Entry 7VBC (electron microscopy, 3.01 A resolution); this record covers chains B and R of the 16 polymer chains in the assembly.

Chain B:
Molecule: DNA-directed RNA polymerase I subunit RPA2
Organism: Homo sapiens
Notes: EC 2.7.7.6
Reference sequence: Q9H9Y6 (RPA2_HUMAN); numbering as in UniProt (aligned over 1-1135)
Chain sequence (1135 residues; row label = number of the first residue in the row):
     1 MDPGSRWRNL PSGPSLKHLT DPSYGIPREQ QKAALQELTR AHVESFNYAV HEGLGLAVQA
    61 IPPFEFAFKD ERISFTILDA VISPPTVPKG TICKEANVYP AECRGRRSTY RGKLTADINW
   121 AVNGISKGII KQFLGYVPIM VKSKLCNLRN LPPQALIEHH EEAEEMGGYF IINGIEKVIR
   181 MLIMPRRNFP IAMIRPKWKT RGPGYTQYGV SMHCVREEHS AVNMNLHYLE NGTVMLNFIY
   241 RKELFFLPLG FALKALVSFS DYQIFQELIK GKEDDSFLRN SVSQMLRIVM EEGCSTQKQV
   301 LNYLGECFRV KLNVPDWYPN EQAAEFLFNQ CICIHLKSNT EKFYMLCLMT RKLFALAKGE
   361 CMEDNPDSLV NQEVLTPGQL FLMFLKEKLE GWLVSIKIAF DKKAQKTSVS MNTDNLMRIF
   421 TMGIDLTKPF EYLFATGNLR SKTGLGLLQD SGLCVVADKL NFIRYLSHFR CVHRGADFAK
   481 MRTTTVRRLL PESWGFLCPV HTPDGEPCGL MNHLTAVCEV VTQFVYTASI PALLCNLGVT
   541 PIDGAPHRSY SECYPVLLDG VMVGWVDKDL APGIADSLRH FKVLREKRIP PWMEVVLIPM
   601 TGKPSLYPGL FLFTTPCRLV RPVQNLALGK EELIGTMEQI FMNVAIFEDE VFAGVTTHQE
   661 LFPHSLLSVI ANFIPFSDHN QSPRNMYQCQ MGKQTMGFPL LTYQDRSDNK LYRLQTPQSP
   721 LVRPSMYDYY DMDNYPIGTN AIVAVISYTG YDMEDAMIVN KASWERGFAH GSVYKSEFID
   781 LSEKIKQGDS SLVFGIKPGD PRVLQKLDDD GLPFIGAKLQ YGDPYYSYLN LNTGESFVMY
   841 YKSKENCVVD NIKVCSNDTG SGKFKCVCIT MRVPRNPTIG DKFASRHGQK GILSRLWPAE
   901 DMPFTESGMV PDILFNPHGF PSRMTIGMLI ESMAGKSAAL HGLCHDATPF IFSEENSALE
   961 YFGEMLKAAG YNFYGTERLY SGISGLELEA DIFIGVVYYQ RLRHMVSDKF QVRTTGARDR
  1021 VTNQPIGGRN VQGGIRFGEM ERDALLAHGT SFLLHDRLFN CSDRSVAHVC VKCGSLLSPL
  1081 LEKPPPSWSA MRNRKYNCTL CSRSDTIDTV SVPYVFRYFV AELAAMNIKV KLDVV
Disordered / not traced: 1-4, 1085-1092
Bound ions: Zn2+: Cys1070, Cys1073, Cys1098, Cys1101
Curated features (UniProtKB/Swiss-Prot):
  - zinc finger: Cys1070 to Cys1101 (C4-type)
  - region: Ile194 to Tyr208 (Loop B), Leu236 to Leu247 (Loop A), Leu439 to Leu453 (Fork loop 1), Arg474 to Leu489 (Fork loop 2)
  - binding site (RNA): Arg180, Asp367, Lys890
  - binding site (Mg(2+)): Asp755
  - binding site (DNA): Arg1020, Arg1036
  - binding site (Zn(2+)): Cys1070, Cys1073, Cys1098, Cys1101
  - site: Tyr687 (Active site gating)
  - modified residue: Ser1051 (Phosphoserine)
From the paper describing this entry:
  - conformationally variable residues (side-chain flip): Tyr687
  - disease-associated variants - S682R: decreased stability (proposed by the authors, not directly observed)

Chain R:
Molecule: 6-nt RNA strand
Organism: Homo sapiens
Sequence (6 nucleotides; each row starts with the number of its first residue; numbers below 1 keep their minus sign (U-7 is residue -7)):
    -7 UGCUGA
Bound ions: Mg2+: A-2 (shared with 1 residue of chain A)

How chain B and chain R interact:
Contacting residue pairs (15):
  Arg180(B) with G-6(R), hydrogen bond to the phosphate; C-5(R), salt bridge to the phosphate
  Val455(B) with G-6(R), phosphate contact
  Arg464(B) with C-5(R), phosphate contact
  Met511(B) with C-5(R), phosphate contact
  Tyr687(B) with A-2(R), hydrogen bond to the phosphate
  Gln690(B) with U-4(R), phosphate contact
  Gln694(B) with U-4(R), hydrogen bond to the phosphate; G-3(R), hydrogen bond to the phosphate
  Lys882(B) with G-3(R), hydrogen bond to the phosphate; A-2(R), salt bridge to the phosphate
  Lys890(B) with A-2(R), salt bridge to the phosphate
  His1004(B) with U-4(R), sugar contact; G-3(R), sugar contact
  Lys1009(B) with G-3(R), hydrogen bond to the sugar
Interface residues without a listed pair, chain B (15 interface residues in all): Ser451, Gly452, Ala476, Pro507
Interface residues without a listed pair, chain R (6 interface residues in all): U-7

In short:
15 residues of chain B and 6 residues of chain R are in contact; the contacts include 6 hydrogen bonds and 3
salt bridges. Among the polar pairs are Lys1009(B)-G-3(R), Arg180(B)-G-6(R) and Tyr687(B)-A-2(R). From the
paper: S682R of chain B reduces stability; conformational variability at Tyr687(B).
Chain B is DNA-directed RNA polymerase I subunit RPA2 and chain R is a 6-nt RNA strand, both from Homo
sapiens; the structure, Back track state of human RNA Polymerase I Elongation Complex, was determined by
electron microscopy together with 7VBB and 7VBA from the same study.
